PDB entry 5ZDZ | X-ray diffraction, 2.80 A resolution | chains A and G of the 6 polymer chains in the assembly

# Chain A
Name: mouse RAG1
Organism: Mus musculus
Notes: EC 3.1.-.-, 2.3.2.27
Reference sequence: P15919 (RAG1_MOUSE); numbering as in UniProt (aligned over 384-1008)
Sequence (627 residues; row label = number of the first residue in the row):
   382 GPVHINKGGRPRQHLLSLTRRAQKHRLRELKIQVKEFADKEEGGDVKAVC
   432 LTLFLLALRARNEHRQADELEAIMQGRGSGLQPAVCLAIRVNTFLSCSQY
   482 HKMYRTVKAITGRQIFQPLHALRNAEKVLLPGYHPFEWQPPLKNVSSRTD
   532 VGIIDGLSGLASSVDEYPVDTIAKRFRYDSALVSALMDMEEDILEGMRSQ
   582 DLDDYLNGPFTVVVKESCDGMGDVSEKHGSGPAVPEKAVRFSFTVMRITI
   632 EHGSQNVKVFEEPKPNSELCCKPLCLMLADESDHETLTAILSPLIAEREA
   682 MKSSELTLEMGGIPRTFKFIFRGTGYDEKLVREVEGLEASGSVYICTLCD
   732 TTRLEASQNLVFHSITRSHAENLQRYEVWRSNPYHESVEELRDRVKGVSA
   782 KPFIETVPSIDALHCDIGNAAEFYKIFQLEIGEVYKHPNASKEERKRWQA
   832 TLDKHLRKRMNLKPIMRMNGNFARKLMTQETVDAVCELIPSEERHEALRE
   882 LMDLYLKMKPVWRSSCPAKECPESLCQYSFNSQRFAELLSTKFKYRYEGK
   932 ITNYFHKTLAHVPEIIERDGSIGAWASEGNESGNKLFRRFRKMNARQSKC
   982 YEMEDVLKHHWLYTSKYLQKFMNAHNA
Unresolved in the structure: 382-390
Differences from the reference sequence: cloning artifact (382-383)
Metal / ion sites: Ca2+: Asp600 (shared with 1 residue of chain F); K+: Glu649, Ser963 (shared with 1 residue of chain L); Zn2+: Cys727, Cys730, His937, His942
UniProt features mapped onto this chain:
  - DNA-binding region: Gly389 to Gln456 (NBD)
  - binding site (a divalent metal cation): Asp600, Asp708, Glu962
  - site: Trp893 (Essential for DNA hairpin formation, participates in base-stacking interactions near the cleavage site)
  - mutagenesis: Arg391 (R391A: Defects in converting nicked products to hairpins; R391L: Impairs DNA-binding and hairpin formation while maintaining some nicking activity), Arg393 (R393A: Impairs DNA-binding and hairpin formation while maintaining some nicking activity), Arg401 (R401A: Allows robust hairpin activity), Arg402 (R402A: Defects in converting nicked products to hairpins), Lys405 (K405A: Reduced hairpin activity), His406 (H406A: Allows robust hairpin activity), Arg407 (R407A: Impairs DNA-binding and reduces hairpin formation without affecting nicking activity), Asn443 (N443A: Impairs DNA-binding; when associated with A-445), His445 (H445A: Impairs DNA-binding; when associated with A-443), Asp546 (D546A: Loss of DNA-binding), Asp560 (D560A: Loss of DNA-binding), Glu597 (E597Q: Impaired cleavage), 20 further mutagenesis entries in UniProt
What the authors report for this chain:
  - catalytic residues: Asp600, Asp708, Glu962 (citing earlier work)

# Chain G
Molecule: 54-nt DNA strand
Sequence (54 nucleotides; each row starts with the number of its first residue):
     3 GGTTTTTGTCTGGCTTCACACTTGATTTGCATCACTGTGTAAGACAGGCC
    53 AGAT
Metal / ion sites: Ca2+: DT42 (shared with 3 residues of chain C)

# Interface between chain A and chain G
Pairs across the interface (31):
  Arg391(A) - DT6(G)  base contact
  Arg391(A) - DT7(G)  hydrogen bond to the base
  Arg391(A) - DT8(G)  sugar contact
  Arg393(A) - DT7(G)  phosphate contact
  Arg393(A) - DT8(G)  phosphate contact
  Gln394(A) - DT8(G)  hydrogen bond to the phosphate
  Leu399(A) - DT8(G)  sugar contact
  Leu399(A) - DT9(G)  phosphate contact
  Thr400(A) - DT9(G)  hydrogen bond to the phosphate
  Arg402(A) - DT9(G)  hydrogen bond to the base
  Arg402(A) - DG10(G)  hydrogen bond to the base
  Ala403(A) - DT8(G)  sugar contact
  Ala403(A) - DT9(G)  phosphate contact
  His406(A) - DT9(G)  base contact
  Arg407(A) - DT8(G)  salt bridge to the phosphate
  Tyr485(A) - DT30(G)  sugar contact
  Tyr485(A) - DG31(G)  hydrogen bond to the phosphate
  Lys489(A) - DT30(G)  hydrogen bond to the phosphate
  Lys489(A) - DG31(G)  salt bridge to the phosphate
  Gln495(A) - DT30(G)  hydrogen bond to the phosphate
  Gln498(A) - DT30(G)  phosphate contact
  Pro499(A) - DT30(G)  phosphate contact
  His501(A) - DT29(G)  sugar contact
  His501(A) - DT30(G)  salt bridge to the phosphate
  Lys608(A) - DT38(G)  phosphate contact
  His609(A) - DC37(G)  sugar contact
  His609(A) - DT38(G)  hydrogen bond to the phosphate
  Gly610(A) - DC37(G)  phosphate contact
  Ser611(A) - DC37(G)  hydrogen bond to the phosphate
  Gln978(A) - DC37(G)  sugar contact
  Gln978(A) - DT38(G)  sugar contact
Interface residues without a listed pair, chain A (21 interface residues in all): Pro392
Interface residues without a listed pair, chain G (11 interface residues in all): DA36

# Overview
The interface between chain A and chain G involves 21 residues on one side and 11 on the other; the contacts
include 10 hydrogen bonds and 3 salt bridges. Among the polar pairs are Arg391(A)-DT7(G), Arg402(A)-DT9(G) and
Arg402(A)-DG10(G). From the paper: catalytic residues Asp600(A), Asp708(A) and Glu962(A).
Here chain A is mouse RAG1 (Mus musculus) and chain G is a 54-nt DNA strand. Entry 5ZDZ (Hairpin Forming
Complex, RAG1/2-Nicked 12RSS/23RSS complex in Ca2+) was determined by X-ray diffraction together with 5ZE0,
5ZE1, 5ZE2, 6CG0, 6CIJ, 6CIK, 6CIL and 6CIM from the same study.
